PDB entry 8APG | electron microscopy, 3.50 A resolution | chains H1 and G1 of the 42 polymer chains in the assembly

[Chain H1]
Protein: ATP synthase, epsilon chain, putative
Source organism: Trypanosoma brucei brucei
Notes: EC 3.6.3.-
UniProtKB: Q586H1 (Q586H1_TRYB2); residue numbers follow UniProt; this construct covers 1-182
Chain sequence (182 residues; row label = number of the first residue in the row):
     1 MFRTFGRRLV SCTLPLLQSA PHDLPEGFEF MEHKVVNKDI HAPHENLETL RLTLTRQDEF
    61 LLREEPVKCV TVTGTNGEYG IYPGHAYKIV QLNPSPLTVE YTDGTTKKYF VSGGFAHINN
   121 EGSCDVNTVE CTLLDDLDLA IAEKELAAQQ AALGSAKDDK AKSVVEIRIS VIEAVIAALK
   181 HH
Disordered / not traced: 1-21
Ligand contacts: UTP (uridine 5'-triphosphate): Asn76, Tyr79, Lys88

[Chain G1]
Protein: ATP synthase gamma subunit
Source organism: Trypanosoma brucei brucei
Notes: EC 3.6.3.14
UniProtKB: A0A161CM65 (A0A161CM65_TRYBB); residue numbers follow UniProt; this construct covers 1-305
Chain sequence (305 residues; numbered 1 to 305; the number before each row is that of its first residue):
     1 MSGKLRLYKE KLEGYNRFYS IVKTIKMVTL AKYRAAQGRI RTRDFSLRYT ELAFSKPQAS
    61 RDAVVAAKNA LVYIPITTNR GSCGALNSNI VRCIDSVVSS KMVLMPVGKR GIDSFSKLYP
   121 DEFRYGIIND MKESMHFGYA TFVIENAYEV SKDADRYQVI FNRFVSAGVQ RNAVYNIPSY
   181 EKWKEDLADA ASSDNQKNRY LFANALQNEE EQLIRDFFDF HAALAVLNAV GENELSEQAA
   241 RLVAVEGQLT NISSLQQRTS SLYNKTRQFG ITAALIEILS AMSSLEGNAM KGVRRNKFWE
   301 GAVTK
Disordered / not traced: 1, 302-305
Ligand contacts: UTP (uridine 5'-triphosphate): Asn208, Glu209, Glu210

[Interface between chain H1 and chain G1]
Residue-residue contacts (83):
  His22(H1) - Ser96(G1)
  Leu24(H1) - Val174(G1)  hydrophobic
  Pro25(H1) - Asn172(G1)
  Pro25(H1) - Ala173(G1)
  Pro25(H1) - Val174(G1)
  Glu26(H1) - Phe54(G1)
  Glu26(H1) - Ser55(G1)
  Glu26(H1) - Lys56(G1)
  Glu26(H1) - Val174(G1)
  Glu26(H1) - Asn176(G1)
  Gly27(H1) - Val174(G1)  hydrogen bond (backbone-backbone)
  Gly27(H1) - Tyr175(G1)
  Phe28(H1) - Thr50(G1)
  Phe28(H1) - Glu51(G1)
  Phe28(H1) - Phe54(G1)
  Phe28(H1) - Ser55(G1)
  Phe28(H1) - Tyr175(G1)
  Phe30(H1) - Arg163(G1)
  Phe30(H1) - Ala173(G1)  hydrophobic
  Met31(H1) - Asp44(G1)
  Met31(H1) - Leu47(G1)  hydrophobic
  Met31(H1) - Glu51(G1)
  His33(H1) - Phe45(G1)
  His33(H1) - Arg48(G1)
  Lys34(H1) - Glu51(G1)  salt bridge
  Val35(H1) - Arg48(G1)
  Val35(H1) - Tyr49(G1)
  Val35(H1) - Leu52(G1)  hydrophobic
  Val35(H1) - Asn198(G1)
  Asn37(H1) - Asn198(G1)  hydrogen bond (side chain-backbone)
  Asn37(H1) - Leu201(G1)
  Asn37(H1) - Phe202(G1)
  Lys38(H1) - Leu201(G1)
  Asp39(H1) - Lys197(G1)
  Ile40(H1) - Tyr200(G1)  hydrophobic
  Ile40(H1) - Leu201(G1)  hydrophobic
  Thr53(H1) - Arg48(G1)  hydrogen bond
  Thr55(H1) - Ser46(G1)
  Gln57(H1) - Met135(G1)
  Gln57(H1) - His136(G1)
  Gln57(H1) - Phe137(G1)  hydrogen bond (side chain-backbone)
  Gln57(H1) - Leu227(G1)
  Asp58(H1) - Arg39(G1)  salt bridge
  Asp58(H1) - Ser46(G1)
  Asp58(H1) - Leu227(G1)
  Asp58(H1) - Asn228(G1)  hydrogen bond
  Glu59(H1) - Thr42(G1)
  Phe60(H1) - Arg41(G1)
  Phe60(H1) - Thr42(G1)
  Phe60(H1) - Arg43(G1)
  Arg63(H1) - Phe45(G1)
  Glu64(H1) - Phe45(G1)
  Glu64(H1) - Arg48(G1)  salt bridge
  Tyr87(H1) - Tyr49(G1)
  Tyr87(H1) - Leu201(G1)  hydrophobic
  Tyr87(H1) - Phe202(G1)
  Tyr87(H1) - Ala205(G1)  hydrophobic
  Lys88(H1) - Ala205(G1)
  Lys88(H1) - Glu209(G1)  salt bridge
  Ile89(H1) - Ala205(G1)  hydrophobic
  Ile89(H1) - Leu206(G1)  hydrophobic
  Ile89(H1) - Glu209(G1)
  Ile89(H1) - Leu213(G1)  hydrophobic
  Gln91(H1) - Leu213(G1)
  Gln91(H1) - Asp216(G1)  hydrogen bond
  Gly114(H1) - Phe220(G1)
  Phe115(H1) - Leu213(G1)
  Phe115(H1) - Asp216(G1)
  Phe115(H1) - Phe217(G1)
  Phe115(H1) - Phe220(G1)  hydrophobic
  His117(H1) - Tyr49(G1)
  His117(H1) - Phe217(G1)
  His117(H1) - His221(G1)  hydrogen bond
  Asn119(H1) - Tyr49(G1)
  Asn120(H1) - Leu201(G1)
  Ser123(H1) - Tyr49(G1)  hydrogen bond
  Asp125(H1) - Arg48(G1)  salt bridge
  Asp125(H1) - Tyr49(G1)  hydrogen bond
  Asn127(H1) - Ser46(G1)  hydrogen bond (side chain-backbone)
  Asn127(H1) - Phe220(G1)
  Asn127(H1) - His221(G1)
  Val129(H1) - Phe137(G1)  hydrophobic
  Val129(H1) - Phe220(G1)  hydrophobic
Interface residues without a listed pair, chain H1 (37 interface residues in all): Val90
Interface residues without a listed pair, chain G1 (46 interface residues in all): Pro57, Cys93, Val97, Gln158, Leu224

[In short]
Chain H1 and chain G1 form an interface of 37 and 46 residues respectively, with 10 hydrogen bonds and 5 salt
bridges. Polar contacts include Lys34(H1)-Glu51(G1), Asp58(H1)-Arg39(G1) and Glu64(H1)-Arg48(G1). UTP is bound
between chain H1 and chain G1.
Chain H1 is ATP synthase, epsilon chain, putative and chain G1 is ATP synthase gamma subunit, both from
Trypanosoma brucei brucei; the structure, rotational state 2b of the Trypanosoma brucei mitochondrial ATP
synthase dimer, was determined by electron microscopy, deposited together with 8AP6, 8AP7, 8AP8, 8AP9, 8APA,
8APB and 7 further entries.
